5TLM - chains A and B of the 4 polymer chains in the assembly; structure by X-ray diffraction, 2.50 A resolution.

[Chain A (and B)]
Protein: Estrogen receptor
Source organism: Homo sapiens
Notes: fragment: ligand-binding domain; chain B of this document is another copy of the same molecule, construct and numbering; everything in this record applies to it too
UniProt: P03372 (ESR1_HUMAN), isoform P03372-3; residues 298-554 here correspond to UniProt positions 125-381 (UniProt number = residue number - 173)
Sequence (257 residues; each row starts with the number of its first residue):
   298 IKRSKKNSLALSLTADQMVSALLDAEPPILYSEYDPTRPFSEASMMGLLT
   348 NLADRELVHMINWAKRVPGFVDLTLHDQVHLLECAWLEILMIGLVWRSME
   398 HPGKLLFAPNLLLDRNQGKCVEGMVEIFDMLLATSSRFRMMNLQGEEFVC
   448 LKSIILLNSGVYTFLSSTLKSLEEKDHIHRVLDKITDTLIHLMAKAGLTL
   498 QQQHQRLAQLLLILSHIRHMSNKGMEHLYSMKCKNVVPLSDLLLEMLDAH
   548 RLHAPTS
Not modelled in the structure: 298-305, 418, 461-470, 530-535, 549-554 (chain B: 298-305, 334-336, 460-472, 549-554)
Sequence notes: engineered mutation Ser537 (Tyr364 in P03372)
Residues lining bound ligands: 4,4',4''-(thiene-2,3,5-triyl)triphenol (7EM): Met342, Leu346, Ala350, Glu353, Leu387, Met388, Leu391, Arg394, Phe404, Gly415, Met421, Val422, Ile424, Phe425, Leu428, Gly521, His524, Leu525, Met528

[Chain A / chain B interface]
Contacting residue pairs - 52 pairs, chain A then chain B:
  Met427(A) with Tyr459(B)
  Ala430(A) with Tyr459(B), hydrophobic
  Thr431(A) with Tyr459(B), hydrogen bond
  Ile451(A) with Leu509(B), hydrophobic
  Asn455(A) with Leu509(B), hydrogen bond (side chain-backbone); Ser512(B); His513(B), hydrogen bond (backbone-side chain)
  Ser456(A) with His513(B)
  Val458(A) with His513(B)
  Tyr459(A) with Ala430(B), hydrophobic; His513(B)
  Asp480(A) with Gln502(B); Gln506(B), hydrogen bond
  Thr483(A) with His501(B); Gln502(B); Ala505(B)
  Asp484(A) with Gln498(B), hydrogen bond; His501(B), salt bridge
  Ile487(A) with His501(B)
  Leu497(A) with Leu497(B), hydrophobic
  Gln498(A) with Asp484(B)
  His501(A) with Thr483(B); Asp484(B), salt bridge; Ile487(B); Leu504(B)
  Gln502(A) with Asp480(B); Asp484(B)
  Leu504(A) with His501(B)
  Ala505(A) with Thr483(B); Leu508(B), hydrophobic
  Gln506(A) with Asp480(B), hydrogen bond
  Leu508(A) with Ala505(B), hydrophobic
  Leu509(A) with Ile451(B), hydrophobic; Asn455(B); Leu508(B), hydrophobic
  Leu511(A) with Ser512(B)
  Ser512(A) with Arg515(B), hydrogen bond
  His513(A) with Asn455(B), hydrogen bond (side chain-backbone); Ser456(B), hydrogen bond (side chain-backbone); Val458(B); Tyr459(B), hydrogen bond; Arg515(B)
  Arg515(A) with Ser512(B), hydrogen bond; His513(B); His516(B), hydrogen bond
  His516(A) with Arg515(B), hydrogen bond; Asn519(B), hydrogen bond
  Asn519(A) with His516(B), hydrogen bond; Asn519(B)
  Glu523(A) with Glu523(B)
  Arg548(A) with Lys520(B); Glu523(B)
Other interface residues (no listed pair), chain A (34 interface residues in all): Cys381, Thr460, Leu479, Ile510, His547
Other interface residues (no listed pair), chain B (29 interface residues in all): Met427, Leu479, Leu511

[Overview]
The interface between chain A and chain B involves 34 residues on one side and 29 on the other; the contacts
include 15 hydrogen bonds and 2 salt bridges. Polar contacts include Asp484(A)-His501(B), Thr431(A)-Tyr459(B)
and Asn455(A)-Leu509(B). Chain A binds 4,4',4''-(thiene-2,3,5-triyl)triphenol.
Both chains are Estrogen receptor (Homo sapiens). Entry 5TLM (Crystal Structure of the ER-alpha Ligand-binding
Domain (Y537S) in Complex with 4,4',4''-(thiophene-2,3,5-triyl)triphenol) was determined by X-ray diffraction
(same publication as 5KR9, 5KRA, 5KRC, 5KRF, 5KRH, 5KRI and 43 further entries).
